Entry 5TW1 (X-ray diffraction, 2.76 A resolution); this record covers chains C and D of the 11 polymer chains in the assembly.

== Chain C ==
Molecule: DNA-directed RNA polymerase subunit beta
Organism: Mycobacterium smegmatis (strain ATCC 700084 / mc(2)155)
Notes: EC 2.7.7.6
UniProtKB: P60281 (RPOB_MYCS2); numbering as in UniProt (aligned over 1-1169)
Chain sequence (1169 residues; numbered 1 to 1169; the number before each row is that of its first residue):
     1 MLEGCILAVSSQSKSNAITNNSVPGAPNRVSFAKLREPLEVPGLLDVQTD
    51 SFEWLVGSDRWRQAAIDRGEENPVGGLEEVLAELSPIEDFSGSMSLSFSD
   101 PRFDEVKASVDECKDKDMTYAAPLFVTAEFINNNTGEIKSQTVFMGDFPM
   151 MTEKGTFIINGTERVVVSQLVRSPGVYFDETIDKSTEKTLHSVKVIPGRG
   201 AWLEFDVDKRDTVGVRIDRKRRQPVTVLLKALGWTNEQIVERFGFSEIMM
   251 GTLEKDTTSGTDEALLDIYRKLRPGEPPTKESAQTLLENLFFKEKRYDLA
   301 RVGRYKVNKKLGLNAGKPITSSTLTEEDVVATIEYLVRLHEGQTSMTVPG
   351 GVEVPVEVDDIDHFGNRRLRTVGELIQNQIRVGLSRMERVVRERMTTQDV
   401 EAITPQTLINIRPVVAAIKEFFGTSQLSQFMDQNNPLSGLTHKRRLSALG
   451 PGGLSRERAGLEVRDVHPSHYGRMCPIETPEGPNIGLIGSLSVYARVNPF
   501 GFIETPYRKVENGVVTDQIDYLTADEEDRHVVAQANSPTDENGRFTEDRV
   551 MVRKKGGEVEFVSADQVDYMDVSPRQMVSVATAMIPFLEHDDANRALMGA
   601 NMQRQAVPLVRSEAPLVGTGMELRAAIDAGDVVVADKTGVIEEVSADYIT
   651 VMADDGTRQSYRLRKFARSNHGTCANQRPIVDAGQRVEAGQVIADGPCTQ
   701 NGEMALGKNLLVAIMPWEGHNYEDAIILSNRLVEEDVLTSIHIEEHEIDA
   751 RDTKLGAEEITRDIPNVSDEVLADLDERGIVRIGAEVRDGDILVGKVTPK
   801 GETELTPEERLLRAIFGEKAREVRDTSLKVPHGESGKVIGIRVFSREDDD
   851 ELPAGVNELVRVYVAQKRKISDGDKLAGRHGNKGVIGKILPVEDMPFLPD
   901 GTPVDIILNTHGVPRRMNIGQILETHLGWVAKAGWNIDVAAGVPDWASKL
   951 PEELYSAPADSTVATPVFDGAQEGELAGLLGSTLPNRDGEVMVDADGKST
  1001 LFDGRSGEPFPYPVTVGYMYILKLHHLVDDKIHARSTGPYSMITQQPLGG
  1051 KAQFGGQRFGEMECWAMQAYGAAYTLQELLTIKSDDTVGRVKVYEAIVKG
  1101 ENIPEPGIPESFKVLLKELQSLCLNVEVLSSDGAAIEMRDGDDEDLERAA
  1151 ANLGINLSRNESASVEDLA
Not modelled in the structure: 1-20, 206-214, 312-322, 1140-1169
Swiss-Prot annotation at these positions:
  - mutagenesis: Gln429 (Q429K/L: Rifampicin (Rif) resistant), Asp432 (D432V: Rifampicin (Rif) resistant; D432Y: Rifampicin (Rif) resistant; RbpA no longer rescues transcription in the presence of Rif. Decreased affinity for Rif, no change in affinity for RbpA), His442 (H442D/L/P/R/Y: Rifampicin (Rif) resistant), Arg445 (R445L/P: Rifampicin (Rif) resistant), Ser447 (S447L/P/W: Rifampicin (Rif) resistant; RbpA no longer rescues transcription in the presence of Rif, decreased affinity for Rif, no change in affinity for RbpA; tested in the Leu mutation), Leu449 (L449P: Rifampicin (Rif) resistant)

== Chain D ==
Molecule: DNA-directed RNA polymerase subunit beta'
Organism: Mycobacterium smegmatis (strain ATCC 700084 / mc(2)155)
Notes: EC 2.7.7.6
UniProtKB: A0QS66 (RPOC_MYCS2); residues 1-1317 here = UniProt positions 1-1317
Chain sequence (1317 residues; row label = number of the first residue in the row):
     1 MLDVNFFDELRIGLATADDIRNWSYGEVKKPETINYRTLKPEKDGLFCEK
    51 IFGPTRDWECYCGKYKRVRFKGIICERCGVEVTRAKVRRERMGHIELAAP
   101 VTHIWYFKGVPSRLGYLLDLAPKDLEKIIYFAAYVITSVDDEMRHNELST
   151 LEAEMAVEKKAVEDQRDADLEARAQKLEADLAELEAEGAKSDVRRKVRDS
   201 GEREMRQLRDRAQRELDRLDEIWNTFTKLAPKQLIVDEVLYRELQDRYGE
   251 YFTGAMGAESIKKLIENFDIDAEAESLREVIRSGKGQKKLRALKRLKVVA
   301 AFQQSGNSPMGMVLDAVPVIPPELRPMVQLDGGRFATSDLNDLYRRVINR
   351 NNRLKRLIDLGAPEIIVNNEKRMLQESVDALFDNGRRGRPVTGPGNRPLK
   401 SLSDLLKGKQGRFRQNLLGKRVDYSGRSVIVVGPQLKLHQCGLPKLMALE
   451 LFKPFVMKRLVDLNHAQNIKSAKRMVERQRPQVWDVLEEVIAEHPVLLNR
   501 APTLHRLGIQAFEPQLVEGKAIQLHPLVCEAFNADFDGDQMAVHLPLSAE
   551 AQAEARILMLSSNNILSPASGKPLAMPRLDMVTGLYYLTTLVEGATGEYQ
   601 AATKDAPEQGVYSSPAEAIMAMDRGALSVRAKIKVRLTELRPPTDLEAQL
   651 FENGWKPGDAWTAETTLGRVMFNELLPKSYPFVNEQMHKKVQARIINDLA
   701 ERFPMIVVAQTVDKLKDAGFYWATRSGVTVSMADVLVPPQKQEILERHEA
   751 EADAIERKYQRGALNHTERNESLVKIWQDATEEVGKALEEFYPADNPIIT
   801 IVKSGATGNLTQTRTLAGMKGLVTNPKGEFIPRPIKSSFREGLTVLEYFI
   851 NTHGARKGLADTALRTADSGYLTRRLVDVSQDVIVREHDCETERGINVTL
   901 AERGPDGTLIRDAHVETSAFARTLATDAVDANGNVIIERGHDLGDPAIDA
   951 LLAAGITTVKVRSVLTCTSATGVCAMCYGRSMATGKLVDIGEAVGIVAAQ
  1001 SIGEPGTQLTMRTFHQGGVTGGADIVGGLPRVQELFEARVPRNKAPIADV
  1051 AGRVRLEESDKFFKITIVPDDGGEEVVYDKLSKRQRLRVITHEDGTEGVL
  1101 SDGDHVEVGDQLMEGAADPHEVLRVQGPREVQIHLVKEVQEVYRAQGVSI
  1151 HDKHIEVIVRQMLRRVTIIDSGSTEFLPGSLTERAEFEAENRRVVAEGGE
  1201 PAAGRPVLMGITKASLATDSWLSAASFQETTRVLTDAAINCRSDKLNGLK
  1251 ENVIIGKLIPAGTGISRYRNIQVQPTEEARAAAYTIPSYEDQYYSPDFGQ
  1301 ATGAAVPLDDYGYSDYR
Not modelled in the structure: 1-3, 907-909, 1011-1026, 1091-1097, 1196-1201, 1284-1317
Metal / ion sites: Zn2+ site 1: Cys60, Cys62, Cys75, Cys78; Mg2+: Asp537, Asp539; Zn2+ site 2: Cys890, Cys967, Cys974, Cys977
Swiss-Prot annotation at these positions:
  - binding site (Zn(2+)): Cys60, Cys62, Cys75, Cys78, Cys890, Cys967, Cys974, Cys977
  - binding site (Mg(2+)): Asp535, Asp537, Asp539

== How chain C and chain D interact ==
Contacting residue pairs (312; chain C residue first):
  Arg464(C) with Arg856(D), hydrogen bond (backbone-side chain)
  Asp465(C) with Pro826(D)
  Val466(C) with His853(D), hydrogen bond (backbone-side chain); Arg856(D)
  His467(C) with Phe849(D)
  Tyr471(C) with Val845(D)
  Pro476(C) with Arg856(D), hydrogen bond (backbone-side chain)
  Ile477(C) with Tyr848(D), hydrophobic; Thr852(D)
  Ile485(C) with Leu859(D)
  Gly486(C) with Arg856(D)
  Gln534(C) with Val845(D); Leu846(D)
  Val559(C) with Leu846(D), hydrophobic
  Met577(C) with Val845(D); Phe849(D), hydrophobic
  Leu588(C) with Tyr848(D)
  Glu589(C) with Gly842(D); Leu843(D), hydrogen bond (backbone-backbone); Tyr848(D)
  His590(C) with Phe839(D), hydrogen bond (side chain-backbone); Arg840(D); Glu841(D); Gly842(D), hydrogen bond (side chain-backbone)
  Asp591(C) with Phe839(D); Tyr848(D), hydrogen bond (backbone-side chain)
  Asp592(C) with Phe839(D); Tyr848(D); Asn851(D), hydrogen bond
  Ala593(C) with Tyr848(D); Thr852(D)
  Asn594(C) with Ala855(D); Leu859(D)
  Ala596(C) with Tyr848(D)
  Pro716(C) with Asp580(D); Ala723(D); Thr724(D); Val728(D)
  Trp717(C) with Thr724(D)
  Glu718(C) with Thr724(D); Arg725(D), salt bridge
  Gly719(C) with Val432(D); Pro434(D); Phe720(D)
  His720(C) with Val432(D); Pro434(D)
  Asn721(C) with Asp580(D)
  Tyr722(C) with Val432(D), hydrophobic; Pro526(D), hydrogen bond (side chain-backbone); Phe536(D); Arg578(D); Leu579(D), hydrophobic; Asp580(D)
  Glu723(C) with Ala534(D); Phe536(D), hydrogen bond (backbone-backbone); Arg578(D), salt bridge; Leu579(D)
  Arg751(C) with Gly332(D), hydrogen bond (side chain-backbone)
  Lys754(C) with Leu39(D)
  Arg788(C) with Glu477(D), hydrogen bond (side chain-backbone); Gln479(D)
  Glu802(C) with Arg56(D), hydrogen bond (backbone-side chain)
  Glu804(C) with Glu59(D); Lys66(D), salt bridge
  Asp872(C) with Ala521(D)
  Gly873(C) with Val429(D)
  Lys875(C) with Asp537(D)
  Lys883(C) with Asp537(D)
  Gly884(C) with Asp537(D)
  Val885(C) with Val429(D), hydrophobic; Ile430(D); Phe536(D), hydrogen bond (backbone-backbone); Asp537(D); Gly538(D)
  Ile886(C) with Val431(D)
  Asn909(C) with Asp580(D)
  Thr910(C) with Val728(D), hydrogen bond (side chain-backbone); Thr729(D); Val730(D)
  His911(C) with Asp580(D), salt bridge; Thr583(D)
  Pro914(C) with Val730(D), hydrophobic; Ile801(D), hydrophobic
  Arg915(C) with Thr807(D); Gln812(D)
  Met917(C) with Thr815(D), hydrogen bond; Leu816(D), hydrophobic; Phe839(D), hydrophobic
  Ile919(C) with Phe839(D)
  Ile922(C) with Ser731(D); Met732(D)
  His926(C) with Ser731(D); Met732(D), hydrogen bond (side chain-backbone)
  Phe968(C) with Val845(D), hydrophobic; Tyr848(D), hydrophobic
  Glu973(C) with Met732(D); Arg840(D), salt bridge; Glu841(D)
  Leu976(C) with Met732(D), hydrophobic
  Asp996(C) with Ser731(D); Ala733(D)
  Lys998(C) with Thr729(D); Ser731(D); Asp734(D), salt bridge
  Pro1011(C) with Arg725(D)
  Tyr1012(C) with Tyr587(D), hydrogen bond; Arg630(D), hydrogen bond; Arg725(D); Ser726(D); Gly727(D)
  Val1014(C) with Thr729(D)
  Thr1015(C) with Thr729(D); Val730(D), hydrogen bond (side chain-backbone); Ser731(D), hydrogen bond
  Val1028(C) with Val429(D), hydrophobic
  Asp1029(C) with Lys520(D), salt bridge
  Lys1031(C) with Arg427(D); Ser428(D); Gln540(D)
  Ile1032(C) with Arg427(D); Ser428(D); Lys520(D)
  His1033(C) with Gly426(D); Arg427(D), hydrogen bond (backbone-backbone); Met447(D)
  Ala1034(C) with Ser425(D); Gly426(D); Met447(D), hydrophobic; Glu450(D)
  Arg1035(C) with Asp423(D), salt bridge; Tyr424(D), hydrogen bond (backbone-backbone); Ser425(D), hydrogen bond (backbone-backbone); Leu451(D)
  Ser1036(C) with Asp423(D); Tyr424(D), hydrogen bond (backbone-backbone); Glu450(D), hydrogen bond
  Tyr1040(C) with Asp423(D), hydrogen bond
  Met1042(C) with Arg89(D), hydrogen bond (backbone-side chain); Glu323(D)
  Ile1043(C) with Arg89(D), hydrogen bond (backbone-side chain); Glu323(D); Pro326(D), hydrophobic; Arg412(D)
  Thr1044(C) with Asn416(D)
  Gln1045(C) with Arg89(D), hydrogen bond
  Gln1046(C) with Asn416(D), hydrogen bond; Lys420(D)
  Pro1047(C) with Arg421(D); Val422(D); Asp423(D)
  Leu1048(C) with Arg421(D)
  Gly1049(C) with Arg421(D)
  Phe1054(C) with Glu450(D)
  Gly1056(C) with Arg421(D), hydrogen bond (backbone-side chain); Val422(D); Ser425(D)
  Gln1057(C) with Lys420(D); Arg421(D); Val422(D), hydrogen bond (backbone-backbone); Ser425(D), hydrogen bond (backbone-side chain); Gly426(D); Arg427(D)
  Arg1058(C) with Arg414(D), hydrogen bond (side chain-backbone); Gln415(D), hydrogen bond (side chain-backbone); Gly419(D); Lys420(D); Arg421(D)
  Phe1059(C) with Gly419(D); Lys420(D), hydrogen bond (backbone-backbone); Ile509(D), hydrophobic
  Glu1061(C) with Arg414(D); Leu418(D); Arg874(D), salt bridge
  Met1062(C) with Thr503(D)
  Glu1063(C) with Asn499(D); Thr503(D), hydrogen bond; Ile509(D)
  Cys1064(C) with Leu418(D), hydrogen bond (side chain-backbone)
  Trp1065(C) with Arg874(D); Val877(D); Ile996(D); Gln1000(D)
  Ala1066(C) with Thr503(D); Arg506(D); Gln1000(D)
  Met1067(C) with Ile509(D), hydrophobic; Met559(D), hydrophobic
  Gln1068(C) with Ile996(D); Leu1249(D); Val1253(D); Ile1259(D)
  Ala1069(C) with Arg506(D), hydrogen bond (backbone-side chain); Glu992(D); Val997(D), hydrophobic; Gln1000(D)
  Tyr1070(C) with Arg506(D), hydrogen bond (side chain-backbone); Leu507(D); Ile509(D), hydrogen bond (side chain-backbone); Gln510(D); Leu558(D); Met559(D), hydrophobic; Asn564(D)
  Gly1071(C) with Gly1262(D); Thr1263(D), hydrogen bond (backbone-backbone)
  Ala1072(C) with Glu554(D)
  Ala1073(C) with Glu554(D), hydrogen bond (backbone-side chain); Leu1258(D); Ile1259(D), hydrophobic; Thr1263(D), hydrogen bond (backbone-side chain); Gly1264(D)
  Tyr1074(C) with Glu550(D); Glu554(D), hydrogen bond (backbone-side chain); Leu1258(D), hydrophobic; Thr1263(D); Arg1269(D)
  Thr1075(C) with Leu497(D); Ala551(D); Glu554(D), hydrogen bond
  Leu1076(C) with Ile1259(D), hydrophobic
  Gln1077(C) with Gly1256(D), hydrogen bond (side chain-backbone); Leu1258(D)
  Glu1078(C) with Pro546(D); Leu547(D), hydrogen bond (side chain-backbone); Ser548(D), hydrogen bond (side chain-backbone); Ala551(D)
  Leu1079(C) with Val422(D); His544(D)
  Leu1080(C) with Lys420(D), hydrogen bond (backbone-side chain); Val1253(D), hydrophobic
  Lys1083(C) with Val422(D); Asp423(D), hydrogen bond (backbone-backbone); Leu545(D), hydrogen bond (side chain-backbone)
  Ser1084(C) with Lys420(D); Arg421(D)
  Asp1085(C) with Asn416(D); Lys420(D), salt bridge
  Val1093(C) with Leu547(D), hydrophobic
  Tyr1094(C) with Tyr424(D); Pro454(D), hydrophobic; Met457(D)
  Ile1097(C) with Pro454(D); Phe455(D), hydrophobic; Lys458(D)
  Val1098(C) with Lys458(D); Ile469(D), hydrophobic
  Lys1099(C) with Lys458(D)
  Gly1100(C) with Lys458(D)
  Ile1103(C) with Leu547(D); Ser548(D)
  Pro1109(C) with Lys420(D); Ile1255(D); Gly1256(D)
  Glu1110(C) with Arg89(D), salt bridge
  Ser1111(C) with Asn416(D), hydrogen bond (side chain-backbone); Leu417(D); Lys420(D)
  Phe1112(C) with Ile1254(D); Ile1255(D), hydrophobic
  Val1114(C) with Arg89(D)
  Leu1115(C) with Phe413(D), hydrophobic; Leu417(D), hydrophobic
  Lys1117(C) with Glu90(D), hydrogen bond (side chain-backbone); Pro321(D); Leu324(D)
  Glu1118(C) with Leu405(D); Leu406(D); Arg412(D), salt bridge
  Leu1119(C) with Leu406(D), hydrophobic; Leu1234(D), hydrophobic
  Gln1120(C) with Trp23(D); Met92(D); Pro318(D)
  Ser1121(C) with Pro318(D); Ile320(D); Phe382(D); Leu402(D)
  Leu1122(C) with His103(D), hydrogen bond (backbone-side chain); Trp105(D), hydrophobic; Leu402(D), hydrophobic
  Cys1123(C) with Leu14(D); Ala15(D), hydrogen bond (backbone-backbone); Ile20(D), hydrophobic; Pro318(D); Phe382(D), hydrophobic
  Leu1124(C) with Gly13(D); Trp23(D); Trp105(D), hydrophobic; Tyr106(D); Leu1234(D), hydrophobic; Ala1238(D), hydrophobic
  Asn1125(C) with Arg11(D); Ile12(D); Gly13(D), hydrogen bond (backbone-backbone); Asp19(D); Trp23(D)
  Val1126(C) with Arg11(D); Ile12(D), hydrophobic
  Glu1127(C) with Leu10(D); Arg11(D), salt bridge
  Val1128(C) with Phe7(D), hydrophobic; Glu9(D); Leu10(D), hydrophobic
  Leu1129(C) with Phe7(D); Asp8(D), hydrogen bond (backbone-backbone); Glu9(D), hydrogen bond (backbone-backbone); Arg11(D)
  Ser1130(C) with Asp8(D)
  Ser1131(C) with Asp8(D)
  Ile1136(C) with Phe7(D), hydrophobic
  Arg1139(C) with Tyr25(D); Lys86(D); Glu90(D)
Other interface residues (no listed pair), chain C (157 interface residues in all): Pro468, Cys475, Thr479, Met551, Pro574, Ile714, Met715, Asp724, Ala725, Thr803, Gly833, Gly887, Leu923, Gly974, Phe1010, Pro1013, Thr1037, Gly1060, Thr1081, Glu1105, Pro1106, Ile1108, Lys1113, Met1138
Other interface residues (no listed pair), chain D (175 interface residues in all): Asn5, Phe6, Arg67, Leu314, Gln329, Gly333, Tyr344, Pro444, Lys453, Arg478, Pro502, His505, Cys529, Asp535, Ala542, Gly808, Thr844, Ala860, Thr873, Ala993, Ser1243, Lys1257, Ala1261

== Overview ==
157 residues of chain C and 175 residues of chain D are in contact, with 60 hydrogen bonds and 13 salt
bridges. Polar contacts include Glu718(C)-Arg725(D), Glu723(C)-Arg578(D) and Glu804(C)-Lys66(D).
Here chain C is DNA-directed RNA polymerase subunit beta and chain D is DNA-directed RNA polymerase subunit
beta', both from Mycobacterium smegmatis (strain ATCC 700084 / mc(2)155). Entry 5TW1 (Crystal structure of a
Mycobacterium smegmatis transcription initiation complex with RbpA) was determined by X-ray diffraction.
